Entry 8BDS (X-ray diffraction, 1.72 A resolution); this record covers chains C and D of the 4 polymer chains in the assembly.

== Chain C ==
Molecule: von Hippel-Lindau disease tumor suppressor
Source organism: Homo sapiens
UniProt: P40337 (VHL_HUMAN); numbering as in UniProt (aligned over 54-213)
Amino-acid sequence (162 residues; numbered 52 to 213; the number before each row is that of its first residue):
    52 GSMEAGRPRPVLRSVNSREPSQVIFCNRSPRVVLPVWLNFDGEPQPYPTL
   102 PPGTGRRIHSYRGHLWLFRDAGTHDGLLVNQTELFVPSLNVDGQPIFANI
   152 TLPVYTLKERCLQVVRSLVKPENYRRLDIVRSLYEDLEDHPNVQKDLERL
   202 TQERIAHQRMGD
Not modelled in the structure: 52-60, 208-213
Sequence notes: expression tag (52-53)
Residues lining bound ligands: QIY ((2S,4R)-N-[(1S)-1-(4-chlorophenyl)-3-[2-[2-[2-[2-[2-[(9S)-7-(4-chlorophenyl)-4,5,13-trimethyl-3-thia-1,8$l5,11,12-tetrazatricyclo[8.3.0.02,6]trideca-2(6),4,7,10,12-pentaen-9-yl]ethanoylamino]ethoxy]ethoxy]ethoxy]ethylamino]-3-oxidanylidene-propyl]-1-[(2R)-3-methyl-2-(3-methyl-1,2-oxazol-5-yl)butanoyl]-4-oxidanyl-pyrrolidine-2-carboxamide): Asn67, Arg69, Phe76, Pro86, Trp88, Phe91, Tyr98, Pro99, Arg107, Arg108, Ile109, His110, Ser111, Tyr112, His115, Trp117
Swiss-Prot annotation at these positions:
  - region: Thr157 to Val166 (Interaction with Elongin BC complex)

== Chain D ==
Molecule: Bromodomain-containing protein 4
Source organism: Homo sapiens
UniProt: O60885 (BRD4_HUMAN); numbering as in UniProt (aligned over 44-168)
Amino-acid sequence (127 residues; row label = number of the first residue in the row):
    42 SMNPPPPETSNPNKPKRQTNQLQYLLRVVLKTLWKHQFAWPFQQPVDAVK
    92 LNLPDYYKIIKTPMDMGTIKKRLENNYYWNAQECIQDFNTMFTNCYIYNK
   142 PGDDIVLMAEALEKLFLQKINELPTEE
Sequence notes: expression tag (42-43)
Residues lining bound ligands: QIY ((2S,4R)-N-[(1S)-1-(4-chlorophenyl)-3-[2-[2-[2-[2-[2-[(9S)-7-(4-chlorophenyl)-4,5,13-trimethyl-3-thia-1,8$l5,11,12-tetrazatricyclo[8.3.0.02,6]trideca-2(6),4,7,10,12-pentaen-9-yl]ethanoylamino]ethoxy]ethoxy]ethoxy]ethylamino]-3-oxidanylidene-propyl]-1-[(2R)-3-methyl-2-(3-methyl-1,2-oxazol-5-yl)butanoyl]-4-oxidanyl-pyrrolidine-2-carboxamide): Trp81, Pro82, Phe83, Gln85, Val87, Leu92, Leu94, Tyr97, Cys136, Tyr139, Asn140, Asp144, Asp145, Ile146, Met149
Swiss-Prot annotation at these positions:
  - site: Asn140 (Acetylated histone binding)
  - cross-link: Lys99 (Glycyl lysine isopeptide (Lys-Gly) (interchain with G-Cter in SUMO2))

== Interface between chain C and chain D ==
Contacting residue pairs (11):
  Leu85(C) - Phe79(D)  hydrophobic
  Gln96(C) - Trp81(D)
  Pro97(C) - Gln78(D)
  Pro97(C) - Phe79(D)
  Pro97(C) - Trp81(D)  hydrogen bond (backbone-side chain)
  Tyr98(C) - Phe79(D)
  Tyr98(C) - Trp81(D)
  Pro99(C) - Phe79(D)  hydrophobic
  Pro99(C) - Asp145(D)
  Arg107(C) - Asp145(D)  salt bridge
  His125(C) - Gln78(D)
Also at the interface, not in a pair above, chain C (9 interface residues in all): Thr100, Ala122
Also at the interface, not in a pair above, chain D (5 interface residues in all): Met149

== Overview ==
The interface between chain C and chain D involves 9 residues on one side and 5 on the other; the contacts
include 1 hydrogen bond and 1 salt bridge. Polar pairs include Arg107(C)-Asp145(D) and Pro97(C)-Trp81(D).
Compound QIY is bound between chain C and chain D.
Chain C is von Hippel-Lindau disease tumor suppressor and chain D is Bromodomain-containing protein 4, both
from Homo sapiens; the structure, Ternary complex between VCB, BRD4-BD1 and PROTAC 48, was determined by X-ray
diffraction together with 8BDI, 8BDJ, 8BDL, 8BDM, 8BDN, 8BDO and 3 further entries from the same study.
